PDB entry 8WFX | electron microscopy, 3.73 A resolution | chains N and L of the 15 polymer chains in the assembly

[Chain N]
Protein: CRISPR system Cms protein Csm5
Source organism: Mycobacterium canettii
UniProtKB: G0TFC0 (G0TFC0_MYCCP); residue numbers follow UniProt; this construct covers 1-375
Amino-acid sequence (375 residues; each row starts with the number of its first residue):
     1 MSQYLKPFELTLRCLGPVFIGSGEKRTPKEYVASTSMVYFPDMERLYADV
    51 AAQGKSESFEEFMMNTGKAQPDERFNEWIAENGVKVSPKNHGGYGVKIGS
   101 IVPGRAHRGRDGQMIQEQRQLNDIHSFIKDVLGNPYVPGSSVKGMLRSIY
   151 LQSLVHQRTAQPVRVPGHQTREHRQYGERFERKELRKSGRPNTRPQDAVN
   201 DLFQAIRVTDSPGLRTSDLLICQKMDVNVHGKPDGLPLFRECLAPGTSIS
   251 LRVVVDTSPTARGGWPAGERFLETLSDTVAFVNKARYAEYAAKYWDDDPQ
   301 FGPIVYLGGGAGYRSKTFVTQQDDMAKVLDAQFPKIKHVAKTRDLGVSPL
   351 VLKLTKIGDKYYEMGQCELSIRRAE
Not modelled in the structure: 29-30, 52-55, 108-119, 157-160, 225-244, 262-268, 274-302, 320-328, 341-363

[Chain L]
Protein: CRISPR system Cms endoribonuclease Csm3
Source organism: Mycobacterium canettii
UniProtKB: G0TFC2 (G0TFC2_MYCCP); numbering as in UniProt (aligned over 1-236)
Amino-acid sequence (236 residues; row label = number of the first residue in the row):
     1 MITGYAKIEITGTITVVTGLHIGAGDGFSAIGAVDKPVVRDPLTKWPMIP
    51 GTSLKGKVRTLLSRQYGADTETFYRKPNDDPAQIRRLFGDTKEYKTGRLV
   101 FRDTKLTNKDDLEARGAKTLTEVKFENAINRVTAKANPRQMERVIPGSEF
   151 AFSLVYEVSFGTPDEEQKASLPSSDEIIEDFNAIARGLKLLELDYLGGSG
   201 TRGYGQVKFSDLKARAAVGTLDRSLLEMLNHELAAV
Not modelled in the structure: 1-5

[Chain N / chain L interface]
Residue-residue contacts - 47 pairs, chain N then chain L:
  Met-1(N) / Gln-65(L)
  Met-1(N) / Lys-189(L)
  Met-1(N) / Leu-193(L)  hydrophobic
  Ser-2(N) / Arg-64(L)  hydrogen bond (side chain-backbone)
  Ser-2(N) / Gln-65(L)  hydrogen bond (side chain-backbone)
  Gln-3(N) / Arg-64(L)
  Gln-3(N) / Gly-67(L)  hydrogen bond (side chain-backbone)
  Gln-3(N) / Ala-68(L)  hydrogen bond (side chain-backbone)
  Gln-3(N) / Asp-69(L)  hydrogen bond
  Tyr-4(N) / Arg-64(L)
  Tyr-4(N) / Ala-68(L)  hydrogen bond (side chain-backbone)
  Leu-5(N) / Leu-190(L)  hydrophobic
  Glu-44(N) / Lys-118(L)  salt bridge
  Lys-129(N) / Arg-143(L)  hydrogen bond (backbone-side chain)
  Asp-130(N) / Arg-143(L)  hydrogen bond (backbone-side chain)
  Val-131(N) / Gly-116(L)
  Val-131(N) / Ala-117(L)  hydrophobic
  Val-131(N) / Ile-145(L)  hydrophobic
  Leu-132(N) / Arg-115(L)
  Leu-132(N) / Gly-116(L)
  Tyr-136(N) / Arg-143(L)
  Ser-140(N) / Glu-126(L)
  Lys-143(N) / Thr-201(L)
  Thr-170(N) / Val-132(L)
  Thr-170(N) / Thr-133(L)
  Thr-170(N) / Ala-134(L)
  Arg-171(N) / Val-132(L)
  Arg-171(N) / Thr-133(L)
  Arg-174(N) / Arg-131(L)
  Arg-174(N) / Ala-134(L)
  Arg-174(N) / Lys-135(L)  hydrogen bond (side chain-backbone)
  Gln-175(N) / Arg-131(L)
  Glu-178(N) / Asn-130(L)
  Glu-178(N) / Val-132(L)
  Ile-206(N) / Thr-201(L)
  Arg-207(N) / Tyr-195(L)  hydrogen bond
  Arg-207(N) / Thr-201(L)
  Val-208(N) / Gly-203(L)  hydrogen bond (backbone-backbone)
  Thr-209(N) / Gln-206(L)  hydrogen bond
  Asp-210(N) / Gly-203(L)
  Val-254(N) / Leu-193(L)  hydrophobic
  Ser-258(N) / Arg-64(L)  hydrogen bond
  Ala-261(N) / Glu-71(L)
  Lys-316(N) / Ile-129(L)
  Lys-316(N) / Arg-131(L)
  Thr-317(N) / Arg-131(L)  hydrogen bond
  Leu-329(N) / Arg-131(L)
Other interface residues (no listed pair), chain N (34 interface residues in all): Ser-22, Gly-177, Gln-204, Asp-256, Gln-332
Other interface residues (no listed pair), chain L (32 interface residues in all): Phe-73, Phe-125, Pro-146, Asp-194, Arg-202

[Summary]
34 residues of chain N and 32 residues of chain L are in contact; the contacts include 14 hydrogen bonds and 1
salt bridge. Polar contacts include Glu-44(N)/Lys-118(L), Ser-2(N)/Arg-64(L) and Ser-2(N)/Gln-65(L).
Chain N is CRISPR system Cms protein Csm5 and chain L is CRISPR system Cms endoribonuclease Csm3, both from
Mycobacterium canettii; the structure, Cryo-EM structure of CRISPR-Csm effector complex from Mycobacterium
canettii, was determined by electron microscopy, deposited together with 8X5D.
